2RS3 - chains 2 and 3 of the 4 polymer chains in the assembly; structure by X-ray diffraction, 3.00 A resolution.

# Chain 2
Name: Human rhinovirus 14 coat protein (subunit VP2)
Source organism: Human rhinovirus 14
UniProtKB: P03303 (POLG_HRV14); residues 1-262 here correspond to UniProt positions 69-330 (UniProt number = residue number + 68)
Chain sequence (262 residues; numbered 1 to 262; the number before each row is that of its first residue):
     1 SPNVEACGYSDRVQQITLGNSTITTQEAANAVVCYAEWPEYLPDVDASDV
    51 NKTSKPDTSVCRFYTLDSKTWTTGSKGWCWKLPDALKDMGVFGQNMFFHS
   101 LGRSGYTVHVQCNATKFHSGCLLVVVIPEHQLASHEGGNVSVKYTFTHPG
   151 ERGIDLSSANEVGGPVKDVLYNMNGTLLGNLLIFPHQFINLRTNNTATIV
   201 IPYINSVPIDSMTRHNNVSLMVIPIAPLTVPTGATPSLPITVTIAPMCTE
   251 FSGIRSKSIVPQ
Disordered / not traced: 1-7
Sequence notes: conflict L170 (Ile239 in P03303)

# Chain 3
Name: Human rhinovirus 14 coat protein (subunit VP3)
Source organism: Human rhinovirus 14
UniProtKB: P03303 (POLG_HRV14); residues 1-236 here correspond to UniProt positions 331-566 (UniProt number = residue number + 330)
Chain sequence (236 residues; row label = number of the first residue in the row):
     1 GLPTTTLPGSGQFLTTDDRQSPSALPNYEPTPRIHIPGKVHNLLEIIQVD
    51 TLIPMNNTHTKDEVNSYLIPLNANRQNEQVFGTNLFIGDGVFKTTLLGEI
   101 VQYYTHWSGSLRFSLMYTGPALSSAKLILAYTPPGARGPQDRREAMLGTH
   151 VVWDIGLQSTIVMTIPWTSGVQFRYTDPDTYTSAGFLSCWYQTSLILPPE
   201 TTGQVYLLSFISACPDFKLRLMKDTQTISQTVALTE

# How chain 2 and chain 3 interact
Contacting residue pairs (61):
  R12(2) - L157(3)
  Y35(2) - P37(3)  hydrophobic
  Y35(2) - G38(3)
  E37(2) - H35(3)  salt bridge
  E37(2) - P37(3)
  D46(2) - I34(3)
  D46(2) - H35(3)  hydrogen bond (side chain-backbone)
  K116(2) - P120(3)
  K116(2) - A121(3)  hydrogen bond (backbone-backbone)
  K116(2) - L122(3)  hydrogen bond (backbone-backbone)
  F117(2) - P120(3)
  F117(2) - L122(3)  hydrophobic
  F117(2) - P199(3)
  F117(2) - T201(3)
  H118(2) - P120(3)
  S119(2) - T118(3)
  G120(2) - T118(3)
  N139(2) - E236(3)  hydrogen bond (side chain-backbone)
  L170(2) - D62(3)
  L170(2) - E63(3)
  L170(2) - V64(3)
  L170(2) - Y67(3)  hydrophobic
  Y171(2) - D62(3)  hydrogen bond
  L177(2) - T94(3)
  L178(2) - V64(3)  hydrophobic
  G179(2) - T51(3)
  G179(2) - L52(3)  hydrogen bond (backbone-backbone)
  G179(2) - Y67(3)  hydrogen bond (backbone-side chain)
  N180(2) - T51(3)
  N180(2) - T94(3)  hydrogen bond (side chain-backbone)
  N180(2) - T95(3)
  N180(2) - L96(3)  hydrogen bond (side chain-backbone)
  L182(2) - V49(3)
  L182(2) - D50(3)
  L182(2) - T51(3)
  L182(2) - L52(3)  hydrophobic
  L182(2) - F210(3)  hydrophobic
  I183(2) - V49(3)  hydrophobic
  I183(2) - L96(3)  hydrophobic
  N190(2) - M116(3)
  N190(2) - Y117(3)
  N190(2) - T118(3)
  R192(2) - Y117(3)
  R192(2) - G119(3)  hydrogen bond (side chain-backbone)
  R192(2) - P120(3)
  R192(2) - A121(3)
  R192(2) - G156(3)  hydrogen bond (side chain-backbone)
  T193(2) - S159(3)
  I204(2) - P37(3)  hydrophobic
  N205(2) - I36(3)
  S206(2) - I34(3)
  V207(2) - I34(3)
  P208(2) - I34(3)
  I225(2) - V64(3)
  I225(2) - L68(3)
  A226(2) - L68(3)  hydrophobic
  A226(2) - T118(3)
  P227(2) - L68(3)
  P227(2) - Y206(3)  hydrophobic
  P231(2) - E200(3)
  T232(2) - E200(3)  hydrogen bond (backbone-backbone)
Other interface residues (no listed pair), chain 2 (37 interface residues in all): C121, V169, F188, P202, Y203, T229
Other interface residues (no listed pair), chain 3 (39 interface residues in all): R33, I46, I155, P198, T202, L208

# In short
Chain 2 and chain 3 form an interface of 37 and 39 residues respectively; the contacts include 12 hydrogen
bonds and 1 salt bridge. Among the polar pairs are E37(2)-H35(3), D46(2)-H35(3) and N139(2)-E236(3).
Here chain 2 is Human rhinovirus 14 coat protein (subunit VP2) and chain 3 is Human rhinovirus 14 coat protein
(subunit VP3), both from Human rhinovirus 14. Entry 2RS3 (Structural analysis of antiviral agents that
interact with the capsid of human rhinoviruses) was determined by X-ray diffraction, deposited together with
1R08, 2R04, 2R06, 2R07, 2RM2, 2RR1, 2RS1 and 2RS5.
